Entry 3TKW (X-ray diffraction, 1.55 A resolution); this record covers chains A and B.

== Chain A ==
Molecule: Protease
Source organism: Human immunodeficiency virus type 1
Notes: EC 3.4.23.16
UniProt: P03367 (POL_HV1BR); residues -3 to 99 here correspond to UniProt positions 497-599 (UniProt number = residue number + 500)
Chain sequence (103 residues; each row starts with the number of its first residue; numbers below 1 keep their minus sign (Ser-3 is residue -3)):
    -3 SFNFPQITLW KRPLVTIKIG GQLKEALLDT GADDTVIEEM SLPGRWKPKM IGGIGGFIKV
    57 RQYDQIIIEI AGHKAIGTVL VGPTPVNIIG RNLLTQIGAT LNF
Unresolved in the structure: -3 to 0
Construct notes: conflict Lys7 (Gln507 in P03367), Ile33 (Leu533 in P03367), Ile63 (Leu563 in P03367), Ala67 (Cys567 in P03367), Ala95 (Cys595 in P03367)
UniProt features mapped onto this chain:
  - region (Dimerization of protease): Pro1 to Leu5, Gly49 to Lys55, Asn88 to Gly94, Thr96 to Phe99
  - active site: Asp25 (For protease activity)
  - site (Cleavage): Phe0, Pro1, Phe99

== Chain B ==
Molecule: Protease
Source organism: Human immunodeficiency virus type 1
Notes: EC 3.4.23.16
UniProt: P03367 (POL_HV1BR); the author numbering skips numbers that UniProt does not, so the offset changes along the chain: -4 to -1 = UniProt 497-500; 1-99 = UniProt 501-599
Chain sequence (103 residues; row label = number of the first residue in the row; note: 1 number in that range is skipped by the numbering (no residue carries it; nothing is unmodelled there); numbers below 1 keep their minus sign (Ser-4 is residue -4)):
    -4 SFNF
     1 PQITLWKRPL VTIKIGGQLK EALLDTGADD TVIEEMSLPG RWKPKMIGGI GGFIKVRQYD
    61 QIIIEIAGHK AIGTVLVGPT PVNIIGRNLL TQIGATLNF
Construct notes: conflict Lys7 (Gln507 in P03367), Ile33 (Leu533 in P03367), Ile63 (Leu563 in P03367), Ala67 (Cys567 in P03367), Ala95 (Cys595 in P03367)
UniProt features mapped onto this chain:
  - region (Dimerization of protease): Pro1 to Leu5, Gly49 to Lys55, Asn88 to Gly94, Thr96 to Phe99
  - active site: Asp25 (For protease activity)
  - site (Cleavage): Phe-1, Pro1, Phe99

== How chain A and chain B interact ==
Residue-residue contacts (103):
  Pro1(A) with Leu97(B); Asn98(B); Phe99(B), hydrogen bond (backbone-backbone)
  Gln2(A) with Thr96(B); Leu97(B); Asn98(B), hydrogen bond
  Ile3(A) with Thr96(B); Leu97(B), hydrogen bond (backbone-backbone); Phe99(B), hydrophobic
  Leu5(A) with Thr26(B); Arg87(B), hydrogen bond (backbone-side chain); Leu90(B), hydrophobic; Thr91(B); Ala95(B)
  Trp6(A) with Arg87(B), hydrogen bond (backbone-side chain); Thr91(B)
  Lys7(A) with Arg87(B), hydrogen bond (backbone-side chain)
  Arg8(A) with Asp29(B), salt bridge; Arg87(B)
  Pro9(A) with Thr26(B); Arg87(B)
  Leu23(A) with Gly27(B)
  Leu24(A) with Thr26(B), hydrogen bond (backbone-side chain); Leu97(B), hydrophobic; Phe99(B), hydrophobic
  Asp25(A) with Asp25(B); Thr26(B); Gly27(B), hydrogen bond (side chain-backbone)
  Thr26(A) with Leu5(B); Pro9(B); Leu24(B), hydrogen bond (side chain-backbone); Asp25(B); Thr26(B), hydrogen bond (side chain-backbone); Leu97(B)
  Gly27(A) with Leu23(B); Asp25(B), hydrogen bond (backbone-side chain)
  Asp29(A) with Arg8(B), salt bridge
  Ile47(A) with Ile50(B), hydrophobic
  Gly48(A) with Ile50(B)
  Gly49(A) with Ile50(B); Pro81(B)
  Ile50(A) with Ile47(B), hydrophobic; Gly49(B); Ile50(B); Gly51(B), hydrogen bond (backbone-backbone); Gly52(B); Ile54(B), hydrophobic; Pro79(B); Thr80(B); Pro81(B)
  Gly51(A) with Ile50(B), hydrogen bond (backbone-backbone); Gly51(B); Gly52(B); Ile54(B)
  Gly52(A) with Ile50(B); Gly51(B)
  Ile54(A) with Ile50(B), hydrophobic; Gly51(B)
  Thr80(A) with Ile50(B)
  Pro81(A) with Gly49(B); Ile50(B)
  Ile84(A) with Ile50(B), hydrophobic
  Arg87(A) with Leu5(B), hydrogen bond (side chain-backbone); Trp6(B); Lys7(B); Arg8(B); Pro9(B)
  Leu90(A) with Leu5(B), hydrophobic
  Thr91(A) with Thr4(B); Leu5(B); Trp6(B)
  Gln92(A) with Trp6(B)
  Ile93(A) with Phe99(B)
  Gly94(A) with Asn98(B); Phe99(B)
  Ala95(A) with Thr4(B); Leu5(B); Asn98(B); Phe99(B), hydrophobic
  Thr96(A) with Gln2(B); Ile3(B); Thr96(B); Leu97(B); Asn98(B), hydrogen bond (backbone-backbone)
  Leu97(A) with Gln2(B); Ile3(B), hydrogen bond (backbone-backbone); Leu24(B), hydrophobic; Thr26(B); Thr96(B)
  Asn98(A) with Pro1(B); Gln2(B); Gly94(B); Ala95(B); Thr96(B), hydrogen bond (backbone-backbone); Asn98(B), hydrogen bond
  Phe99(A) with Phe-1(B), hydrophobic; Pro1(B), hydrogen bond (backbone-backbone); Ile3(B), hydrophobic; Leu24(B), hydrophobic; Ala67(B), hydrophobic; His69(B); Gly94(B); Ala95(B), hydrophobic
Interface residues without a listed pair, chain A (40 interface residues in all): Val32, Phe53, Ala67, His69, Pro79
Interface residues without a listed pair, chain B (40 interface residues in all): Val32, Gly48, Phe53, Ile93

== Summary ==
The chain A/chain B interface involves 40 residues from each chain; the contacts include 19 hydrogen bonds and
2 salt bridges. Polar contacts include Arg8(A)-Asp29(B), Gln2(A)-Asn98(B) and Leu5(A)-Arg87(B). From UniProt:
active-site residue Asp25(A) on chain A; active-site residue Asp25(B) on chain B.
Chain A and chain B are both Protease (Human immunodeficiency virus type 1); the structure, Crystal structure
of HIV protease model precursor/Darunavir complex, was determined by X-ray diffraction together with 3TKG and
3TL9 from the same study.
